8SPD - chain A; structure by X-ray diffraction, 2.90 A resolution.

[Chain A]
Molecule: Cytochrome P450 3A4
Source organism: Homo sapiens
Notes: EC 1.14.14.1, 1.14.14.56, 1.14.14.73, 1.14.14.55
UniProtKB: P08684 (CP3A4_HUMAN); residue numbers follow UniProt; this construct covers 24-503
Sequence (486 residues; row label = number of the first residue in the row):
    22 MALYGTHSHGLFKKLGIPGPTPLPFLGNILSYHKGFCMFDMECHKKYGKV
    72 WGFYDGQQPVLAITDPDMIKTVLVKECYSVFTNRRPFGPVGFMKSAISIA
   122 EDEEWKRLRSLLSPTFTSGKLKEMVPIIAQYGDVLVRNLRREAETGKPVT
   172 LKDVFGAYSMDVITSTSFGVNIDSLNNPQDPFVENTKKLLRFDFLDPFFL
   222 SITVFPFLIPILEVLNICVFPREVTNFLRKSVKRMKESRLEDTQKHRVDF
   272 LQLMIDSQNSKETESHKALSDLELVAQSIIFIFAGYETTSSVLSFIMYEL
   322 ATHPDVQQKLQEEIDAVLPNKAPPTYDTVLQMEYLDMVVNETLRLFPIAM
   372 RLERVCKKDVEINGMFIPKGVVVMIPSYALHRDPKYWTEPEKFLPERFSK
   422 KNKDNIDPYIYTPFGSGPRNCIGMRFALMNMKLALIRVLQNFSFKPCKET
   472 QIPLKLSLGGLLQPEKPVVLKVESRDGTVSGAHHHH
Disordered / not traced: 22-27, 261-269, 282-287, 497-507
Construct notes: initiating methionine (22); expression tag (23, 504-507)
Metal / ion sites: heme Fe: Cys442 (together with clotrimazole)
Residues lining bound ligands:
  - clotrimazole (CL6; 1-[(2-chlorophenyl)(diphenyl)methyl]-1H-imidazole): Arg105, Ser119, Ile301, Phe304, Ala305, Thr309, Ile369, Ala370, Cys442, Gly481, Leu482
  - heme (HEM): Arg105, Ile118, Ser119, Trp126, Arg130, Phe137, Ile301, Phe302, Ala305, Gly306, Thr309, Val313, Ala370, Leu373, Arg375, Pro434, Phe435, Gly436, Ser437, Arg440, Asn441, Cys442, Ile443, Gly444, Phe447, Ala448, Met452
From the paper describing this entry:
  - heme coordination: Cys442
  - binding site for clotrimazole: Phe304, Leu482
  - conformationally variable residues (helix shift, order/disorder transition, side-chain flip): Phe108, Arg212, Phe213, Phe215, Phe241, Phe304

[Summary]
Chain A binds heme and clotrimazole. The paper reports a binding site for clotrimazole at Phe304 and Leu482;
heme coordination by Cys442.
Chain A is Cytochrome P450 3A4 (Homo sapiens); the structure, Cytochrome P450 (CYP) 3A4 crystallized with
clotrimazole, was determined by X-ray diffraction together with 8SG5 from the same study.
